PDB entry 5M6R | X-ray diffraction, 2.73 A resolution | chain A

Chain A:
Molecule: Porphobilinogen deaminase
Source organism: Homo sapiens
Notes: EC 2.5.1.61
UniProtKB: P08397 (HEM3_HUMAN); residues 1-361 here = UniProt positions 1-361
Sequence (389 residues; row label = number of the first residue in the row; numbers below 1 keep their minus sign (Met-27 is residue -27)):
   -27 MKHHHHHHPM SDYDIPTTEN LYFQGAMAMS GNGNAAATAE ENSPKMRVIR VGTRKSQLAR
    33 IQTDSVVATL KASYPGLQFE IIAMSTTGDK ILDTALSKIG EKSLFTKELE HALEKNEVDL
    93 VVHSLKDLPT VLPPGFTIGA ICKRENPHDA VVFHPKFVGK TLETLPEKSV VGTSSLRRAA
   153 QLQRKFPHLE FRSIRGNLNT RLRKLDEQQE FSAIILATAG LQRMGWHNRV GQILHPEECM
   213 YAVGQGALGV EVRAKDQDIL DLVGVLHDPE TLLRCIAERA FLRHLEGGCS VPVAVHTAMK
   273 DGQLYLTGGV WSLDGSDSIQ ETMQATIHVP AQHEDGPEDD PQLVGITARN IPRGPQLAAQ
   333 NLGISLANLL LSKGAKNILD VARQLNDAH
Disordered / not traced: -27 to 17, 358-361
Glycans and other covalent adducts: compound 7J8 linked to Cys261
Sequence notes: initiating methionine (-27); expression tag (-26 to 0)
Residues lining bound ligands: 7J8 (3-[4-(2-hydroxy-2-oxoethyl)-5-[[4-(2-hydroxy-2-oxoethyl)-5-[[4-(2-hydroxy-2-oxoethyl)-5-[[4-(2-hydroxy-2-oxoethyl)-3-(3-hydroxy-3-oxopropyl)-5-methyl-1H-pyrrol-2-yl]methyl]-3-(3-hydroxy-3-oxopropyl)-1H-pyrrol-2-yl]methyl]-3-(3-hydroxy-3-oxopropyl)-1H-pyrrol-2-yl]methyl]-1H-pyrrol-3-yl]propanoic acid): Leu30, Gln34, Gly72, Glu73, Ser75, Ser96, Leu97, Lys98, Asp99, Leu100, Pro101, Thr102, Val103, Thr145, Ser146, Ser147, Arg149, Arg150, Arg173, Ile187, Leu188, Ala189, Gly192, Arg195, Ala214, Val215, Gln217, Gly218, Leu254, Gly260, Ser262
From the paper describing this entry:
  - catalytic residues: Asp99
  - binding site for 7J8: Glu73, Asp99, Thr102, Val215, Cys261, Ser262
  - conformationally variable residues (loop rearrangement, order/disorder transition): Ser57 to Lys74, Arg255 to Val263
  - disease-associated variants - V215E, V215M: decreased binding to 7J8 (proposed by the authors, not directly observed)
  - mutagenesis - R26H: decreased catalytic activity (citing earlier work)

Summary:
Compound 7J8 is covalently linked to Cys261. The paper reports the catalytic residue Asp99; V215E and V215M
reduce binding to 7J8.
Chain A is Porphobilinogen deaminase (Homo sapiens); the structure, Human porphobilinogen deaminase in complex
with reaction intermediate, was determined by X-ray diffraction (same publication as 5M7F).
